Entry 6R0C (electron microscopy, 4.20 A resolution (low resolution: residue-level contacts below are approximate; hydrogen-bond / salt-bridge calls are withheld)); this record covers chains A and J of the 10 polymer chains in the assembly.

== Chain A ==
Protein: Histone H3.3
Source organism: Homo sapiens
Reference sequence: P84243 (H33_HUMAN); residues 0-135 here correspond to UniProt positions 1-136 (UniProt number = residue number + 1)
Sequence (136 residues; each row starts with the number of its first residue; numbering starts at 0):
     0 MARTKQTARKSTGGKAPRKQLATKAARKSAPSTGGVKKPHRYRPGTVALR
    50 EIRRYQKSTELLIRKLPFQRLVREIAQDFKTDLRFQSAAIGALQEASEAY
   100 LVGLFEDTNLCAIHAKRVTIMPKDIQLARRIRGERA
Disordered / not traced: 0-38
Swiss-Prot annotation at these positions:
  - site: Ser31 (Interaction with ZMYND11)
  - modified residue: Arg2 (Asymmetric dimethylarginine), Thr3 (Phosphothreonine), Lys4 (Allysine), Gln5 (5-glutamyl dopamine), Thr6 (Phosphothreonine), Arg8 (Citrulline), Lys9 (N6,N6,N6-trimethyllysine), Ser10 (ADP-ribosylserine), Thr11 (Phosphothreonine), Lys14 (N6-(2-hydroxyisobutyryl)lysine), Arg17 (Asymmetric dimethylarginine), Lys18 (N6-(2-hydroxyisobutyryl)lysine), Lys23 (N6-(2-hydroxyisobutyryl)lysine), Arg26 (Citrulline), Lys27 (N6,N6,N6-trimethyllysine), Ser28 (ADP-ribosylserine), Ser31 (Phosphoserine), Lys36 (N6,N6,N6-trimethyllysine), Lys37 (N6-methyllysine), Tyr41 (Phosphotyrosine) and 9 more in UniProt
  - lipidation: Lys18 (N6-decanoyllysine)

== Chain J ==
Molecule: 145-nt DNA strand
Sequence (145 nucleotides; row label = number of the first residue in the row; numbers below 1 keep their minus sign (DG-70 is residue -70)):
   -70 GGCTGTGTTTGTATCAAGTTACCTGAATGGTAGGTGGGGAAGTCCAAATA
   -20 TTCCTAGTAAGACAATTGCATTCAAGGCCTGGCTGGTGAAACCTGTTTCC
    30 TGGGAAGGTAGTTAGTTGGTTTTCACCACAGGGAGAACCTGGACA
Disordered / not traced: 72-74

== Interface between chain A and chain J ==
Residue-residue contacts (18; chain A residue first):
  Arg40(A) with DT9(J); DG10(J)
  Tyr41(A) with DT-67(J); DG-66(J); DG10(J)
  Arg42(A) with DT9(J)
  Pro43(A) with DT9(J)
  Gly44(A) with DT9(J)
  Val46(A) with DT9(J)
  Arg49(A) with DG-66(J)
  Arg63(A) with DG17(J); DA18(J)
  Lys64(A) with DA18(J)
  Leu65(A) with DG17(J); DA18(J)
  Pro66(A) with DG17(J)
  Arg69(A) with DG17(J)
  Arg83(A) with DT26(J)
Interface residues without a listed pair, chain A (15 interface residues in all): Lys56, Lys115
Interface residues without a listed pair, chain J (12 interface residues in all): DT-65, DG-64, DC-2, DC8, DT27

== Overview ==
Chain A and chain J form an interface of 15 and 12 residues respectively.
Chain A is Histone H3.3 (Homo sapiens) and chain J is a 145-nt DNA strand; the structure, Human-D02 Nucleosome
Core Particle with biotin-streptavidin label, was determined by electron microscopy, deposited together with
6RNY.
